8REO - chains B and D of the 4 polymer chains in the assembly; structure by X-ray diffraction, 2.03 A resolution.

[Chain B (and D)]
Molecule: Flavin-dependent thymidylate synthase
From: Thermotoga maritima
Notes: EC 2.1.1.148; chain D of this document is another copy of the same molecule, construct and numbering; everything in this record applies to it too
Reference sequence: Q9WYT0 (THYX_THEMA); residue numbers follow UniProt; this construct covers 1-220
Chain sequence (232 residues; numbered -11 to 220; the number before each row is that of its first residue; numbers below 1 keep their minus sign (Met-11 is residue -11)):
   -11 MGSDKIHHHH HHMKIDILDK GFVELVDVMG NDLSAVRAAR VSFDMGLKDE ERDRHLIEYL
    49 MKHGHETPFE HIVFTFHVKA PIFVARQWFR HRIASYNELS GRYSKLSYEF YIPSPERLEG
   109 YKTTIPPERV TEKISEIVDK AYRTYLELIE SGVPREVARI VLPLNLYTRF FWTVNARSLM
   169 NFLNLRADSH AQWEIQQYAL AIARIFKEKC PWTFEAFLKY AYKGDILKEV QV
Not modelled in the structure: -11 to -3, 218-220 (chain D: -11 to -1, 220)
Sequence notes: initiating methionine (-11); expression tag (-10 to 0)
UniProt features mapped onto this chain:
  - motif: Arg78 to Ser88 (ThyX motif)
  - active site: Arg174 (Involved in ionization of N3 of dUMP, leading to its activation)
  - binding site (FAD): Thr55, Arg78 to Ile81, Glu86, Asn163 to Arg165, Asn169
  - binding site (dUMP): Gln75 to Arg78, Glu86 to Arg90, Arg147, Arg174
  - mutagenesis: His53 (H53A: Shows 1.39% of wild-type activity), Ser88 (S88A/C: Still catalytically active although shows a large decrease in activity), Arg90 (R90A: Binds dUMP 670-fold weaker than wild-type), Glu144 (E144A: Shows 0.113% of wild-type activity; E144R: Shows 0.016% of wild-type activity), Arg174 (R174A: Still catalytically active although only shows 0.0008% of wild-type activity. Binds dUMP 7300-fold weaker than wild-type; R174K: Loss of catalytic activity)
Ligand contacts:
  - dihydroflavine-adenine dinucleotide (FDA), molecule 1: Ser30, Thr55, Glu58, Ile81, Asn163, Arg165, Ser166
  - dihydroflavine-adenine dinucleotide (FDA), molecule 2: Arg78, His79, Arg80, Ile81, Ser166, Asn169, Leu173, Arg174, His178, Ala179
  - dihydroflavine-adenine dinucleotide (FDA), molecule 3: Ala82, Ser83, Tyr84, Asn85, Glu86, Ser88, Arg90
  - 2'-deoxyuridine 5'-monophosphate (UMP), molecule 1: Arg74, Gln75, Arg78, Arg174, Gln180
  - 2'-deoxyuridine 5'-monophosphate (UMP), molecule 2: Phe77, Glu86, Leu87, Ser88, Gly89, Arg90, Arg147
Reported in the primary citation:
  - binding site for dihydroflavine-adenine dinucleotide: Ser30
  - mutagenesis - Y91F: unchanged binding to flavin

[Interface between chain B and chain D]
Contacting residue pairs (57; chain B residue first):
  Val14(B) with Arg25(D)
  Asp15(B) with Met17(D); Gly18(D), hydrogen bond (side chain-backbone)
  Val16(B) with Met17(D)
  Met17(B) with Asp15(D); Val16(D); Met17(D), hydrophobic; Val61(D), hydrophobic; Thr63(D); Thr161(D)
  Gly18(B) with Asp15(D)
  Arg25(B) with Phe159(D)
  Ala26(B) with Asn85(D)
  Val29(B) with Asn85(D); Glu86(D); Leu87(D); Arg157(D)
  Ser30(B) with Glu86(D); Leu87(D); Ser88(D), hydrogen bond (backbone-backbone); Ser92(D), hydrogen bond (backbone-side chain)
  Phe31(B) with Tyr91(D), hydrophobic; Ser92(D)
  Asp32(B) with Leu87(D); Ser92(D); Arg157(D), salt bridge
  Thr55(B) with Asn85(D), hydrogen bond
  Pro56(B) with Asn85(D)
  Glu58(B) with Ser83(D), hydrogen bond
  His59(B) with Ser83(D); Asn85(D), hydrogen bond; Thr161(D), hydrogen bond
  Val61(B) with Met17(D), hydrophobic
  Thr63(B) with Met17(D)
  Ser83(B) with Glu58(D), hydrogen bond; His59(D)
  Tyr84(B) with His59(D)
  Asn85(B) with Ala26(D); Val29(D); Thr55(D), hydrogen bond (side chain-backbone); Pro56(D); His59(D), hydrogen bond
  Glu86(B) with Ser30(D)
  Leu87(B) with Val29(D); Ser30(D); Asp32(D)
  Ser88(B) with Ser30(D), hydrogen bond (backbone-backbone)
  Ser92(B) with Ser30(D), hydrogen bond (side chain-backbone); Phe31(D); Asp32(D)
  Arg157(B) with Val29(D); Asp32(D), salt bridge
  Phe159(B) with Arg25(D); Val29(D), hydrophobic; His59(D)
  Thr161(B) with Met17(D); His59(D), hydrogen bond
Also at the interface, not in a pair above, chain B (33 interface residues in all): Met33, Phe62, Ala82, Tyr91, Ser95, Asn163
Also at the interface, not in a pair above, chain D (31 interface residues in all): Met33, Phe62, Ala82, Tyr84, Asn163

[Summary]
The interface between chain B and chain D involves 33 residues on one side and 31 on the other; the contacts
include 13 hydrogen bonds and 2 salt bridges. Among the polar pairs are Asp32(B)-Arg157(D), Asp15(B)-Gly18(D)
and Ser30(B)-Ser92(D). The paper reports a binding site for dihydroflavine-adenine dinucleotide at Ser30(B);
Y91F of chain B leaves binding to flavin unchanged.
Both chains are Flavin-dependent thymidylate synthase (Thermotoga maritima). Entry 8REO (Crystal structure of
reduced ThyX in complex with dUMP) was determined by X-ray diffraction (same publication as 8REN, 8REP and
8REQ).
